Entry 8Z4V (electron microscopy, 1.70 A resolution); this record covers chains A and C of the 16 polymer chains in the assembly.

[Chain A]
Protein: Light-harvesting protein B:800-850 subunit beta
Source organism: Ectothiorhodospira haloalkaliphila ATCC 51935
UniProt: W8KQR0 (W8KQR0_9GAMM); residues 1-46 here = UniProt positions 1-46
Sequence (46 residues; row label = number of the first residue in the row):
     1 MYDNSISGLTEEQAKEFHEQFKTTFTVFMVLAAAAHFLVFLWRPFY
Unresolved in the structure: 1-3
Small-molecule neighbours:
  - Anhydrorhodovibrin (A1L0S): Gln13, Glu16, Phe17, Gln20, Phe21, Thr24, Phe25, Phe28
  - bacteriochlorophyll a (BCL), molecule 1: His18, Phe21, Lys22, Phe25, Thr26, Met29, His36, Phe45, Tyr46
  - bacteriochlorophyll a (BCL), molecule 2: Gln20, Thr23, Thr24, Val27
  - bacteriochlorophyll a (BCL), molecule 3: Phe21, Phe25, Phe28, Met29, Ala32, His36, Val39, Phe45, Tyr46
  - bacteriochlorophyll a (BCL), molecule 4: Thr24, Val27, Phe28, Leu31, Ala32, Ala35, His36, Val39, Trp42

[Chain C]
Protein: Light-harvesting protein B-800/850 alpha chain
Source organism: Ectothiorhodospira haloalkaliphila ATCC 51935
UniProt: W8KE12 (W8KE12_9GAMM); numbering as in UniProt (aligned over 1-70)
Sequence (70 residues; each row starts with the number of its first residue):
     1 MSEYRPSKPSNPRDDWKLWLVVNPGTWLMPILMAVLVVALVVHAFVYSND
    51 NYNPLTFDASAEVAAEEAAE
Unresolved in the structure: 1-2, 58-70
Metal / ion sites: bacteriochlorophyll a Mg near Asp15 (its only coordinating residue here)
Small-molecule neighbours:
  - Anhydrorhodovibrin (A1L0S), molecule 1: Lys17, Leu18, Leu20, Val21
  - Anhydrorhodovibrin (A1L0S), molecule 2: Leu28, Leu32, Val35, Val38, Val41, Val42, Phe45
  - Anhydrorhodovibrin (A1L0S), molecule 3: Leu36, Ala39, Leu40, His43, Tyr47
  - bacteriochlorophyll a (BCL), molecule 1: Asn11, Pro12, Asp15, Leu18, Trp19
  - bacteriochlorophyll a (BCL), molecule 2: Leu18, Trp19, Ile31, Val35, Val38, Ala39, Val42, His43, Val46, Tyr52
  - bacteriochlorophyll a (BCL), molecule 3: Met29, Leu32, Met33, Leu36, Tyr47, Pro54, Leu55
  - bacteriochlorophyll a (BCL), molecule 4: Leu32, Val35, Leu36, Ala39, His43, Val46, Tyr47, Tyr52, Pro54

[How chain A and chain C interact]
Contacting residue pairs (29):
  Ser5(A) with Leu20(C)
  Ile6(A) with Leu20(C), hydrogen bond (backbone-backbone); Val21(C)
  Ser7(A) with Trp19(C), hydrogen bond (side chain-backbone); Leu20(C), hydrogen bond (backbone-backbone); Val21(C); Val22(C); Asn23(C), hydrogen bond (backbone-side chain)
  Leu9(A) with Trp19(C); Leu20(C); Asn23(C); Pro24(C)
  Glu11(A) with Trp16(C)
  Ala14(A) with Trp16(C), hydrophobic; Trp19(C); Leu20(C), hydrophobic
  Lys15(A) with Trp16(C)
  Phe17(A) with Trp19(C), hydrophobic; Pro24(C), hydrophobic
  His18(A) with Asp15(C); Trp16(C); Trp19(C), hydrogen bond
  Phe21(A) with Trp19(C), hydrophobic
  Trp42(A) with Tyr52(C); Asn53(C)
  Arg43(A) with Asn51(C), hydrogen bond (side chain-backbone); Tyr52(C)
  Pro44(A) with Tyr52(C), hydrogen bond (backbone-side chain)
  Phe45(A) with Tyr52(C)
Also at the interface, not in a pair above, chain A (16 interface residues in all): Thr10, Phe28
Also at the interface, not in a pair above, chain C (14 interface residues in all): Leu28, Val35, Pro54

[Summary]
Chain A and chain C form an interface of 16 and 14 residues respectively, with 7 hydrogen bonds. Among the
polar pairs are Ser7(A)-Trp19(C), Ser7(A)-Asn23(C) and His18(A)-Trp19(C). 3 bacteriochlorophyll a molecules
and one Anhydrorhodovibrin molecule are bound between chain A and chain C.
Here chain A is Light-harvesting protein B:800-850 subunit beta and chain C is Light-harvesting protein
B-800/850 alpha chain, both from Ectothiorhodospira haloalkaliphila ATCC 51935. Entry 8Z4V (LH2 complex from
Ectothiorhodospira haloalkaliphila at near-atomic resolution) was determined by electron microscopy.
